PDB entry 8Q2N | electron microscopy, 2.98 A resolution | chains B and J of the 10 polymer chains in the assembly

Chain B:
Name: CRISPR-associated endonuclease Cas1
Source organism: Streptococcus thermophilus DGCC 7710
Notes: EC 3.1.-.-
UniProtKB: G3ECR2 (CAS1_STRTR); residues 1-289 here = UniProt positions 1-289
Chain sequence (302 residues; numbered 1 to 302; the number before each row is that of its first residue):
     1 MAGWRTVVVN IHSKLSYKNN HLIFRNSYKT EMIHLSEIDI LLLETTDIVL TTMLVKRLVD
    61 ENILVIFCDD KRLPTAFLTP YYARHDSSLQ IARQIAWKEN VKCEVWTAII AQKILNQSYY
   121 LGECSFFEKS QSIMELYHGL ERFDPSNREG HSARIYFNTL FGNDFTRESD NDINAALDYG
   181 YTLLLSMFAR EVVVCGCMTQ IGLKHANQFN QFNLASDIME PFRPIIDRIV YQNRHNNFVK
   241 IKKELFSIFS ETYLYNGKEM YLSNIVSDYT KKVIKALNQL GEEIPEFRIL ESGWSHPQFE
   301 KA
Unresolved in the structure: 1, 291-302
Construct notes: expression tag (290-302)
Curated features (UniProtKB/Swiss-Prot):
  - binding site (Mn(2+)): Glu149, His205, Glu220

Chain J:
Molecule: Integration target, chain J
Sequence (48 nucleotides; numbered -5 to 42; the number before each row is that of its first residue; numbers below 1 keep their minus sign (DT-5 is residue -5)):
    -5 TACGAGGTTT TAGAGCTGTG TTGTTTCGAA TGGTTCCAAA ACCTCGTA

Interface between chain B and chain J:
Residue-residue contacts (9):
  Ala83(B) - DC30(J)  phosphate contact
  Arg84(B) - DT29(J)  salt bridge to the phosphate
  Arg84(B) - DC30(J)  phosphate contact
  His85(B) - DT29(J)  sugar contact
  His85(B) - DC30(J)  salt bridge to the phosphate
  His85(B) - DC31(J)  phosphate contact
  Lys271(B) - DT28(J)  hydrogen bond to the phosphate
  Lys271(B) - DT29(J)  salt bridge to the phosphate
  Lys275(B) - DT28(J)  phosphate contact

In short:
5 residues of chain B face 4 of chain J across their interface; the contacts include 1 hydrogen bond and 3
salt bridges. Among the polar pairs are Lys271(B)-DT28(J), Arg84(B)-DT29(J) and His85(B)-DC30(J). From
UniProt: 3 Mn2+-binding residues on chain B.
Here chain B is CRISPR-associated endonuclease Cas1 (Streptococcus thermophilus DGCC 7710) and chain J is
Integration target, chain J. Entry 8Q2N (Cas1-Cas2 CRISPR integrase bound to prespacer and target DNA,
Streptococcus thermophilus DGCC 7710 CRISPR3 system) was determined by electron microscopy.
